Entry 5Y8Y (X-ray diffraction, 1.87 A resolution); this record covers chain A.

Chain A:
Protein: Bromodomain-containing protein 4
Source organism: Homo sapiens
Reference sequence: O60885 (BRD4_HUMAN); residue numbers follow UniProt; this construct covers 44-168
Amino-acid sequence (141 residues; numbered 28 to 168; the number before each row is that of its first residue):
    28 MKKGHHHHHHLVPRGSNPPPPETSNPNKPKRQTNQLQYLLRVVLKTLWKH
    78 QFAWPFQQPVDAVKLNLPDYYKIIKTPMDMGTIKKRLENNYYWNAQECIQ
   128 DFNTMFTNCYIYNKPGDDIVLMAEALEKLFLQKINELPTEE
Unresolved in the structure: 28-32, 166-168
Sequence notes: expression tag (28-43)
Ligand contacts: 8PX (5-bromanyl-2-methoxy-N-(6-methoxy-3-methyl-1,2-benzoxazol-5-yl)benzenesulfonamide): Trp81, Pro82, Phe83, Val87, Leu92, Leu94, Tyr97, Cys136, Tyr139, Asn140, Asp145, Ile146, Met149

In short:
Bound to chain A: compound 8PX.
Chain A is Bromodomain-containing protein 4 (Homo sapiens); the structure, Crystal Structure Analysis of the
BRD4, was determined by X-ray diffraction, deposited together with 5Y8C, 5Y8W, 5Y8Z, 5Y93 and 5Y94.
